PDB entry 3AVB | X-ray diffraction, 1.85 A resolution | chains A and B of the 4 polymer chains in the assembly

== Chain A (and B) ==
Molecule: Integrase
Organism: Human immunodeficiency virus type 1
Notes: fragment: CCD domain; chain B of this document is another copy of the same molecule, construct and numbering; everything in this record applies to it too
Reference sequence: P12497 (POL_HV1N5); residues 50-212 here correspond to UniProt positions 1197-1359 (UniProt number = residue number + 1147)
Chain sequence (183 residues; numbered 30 to 212; the number before each row is that of its first residue):
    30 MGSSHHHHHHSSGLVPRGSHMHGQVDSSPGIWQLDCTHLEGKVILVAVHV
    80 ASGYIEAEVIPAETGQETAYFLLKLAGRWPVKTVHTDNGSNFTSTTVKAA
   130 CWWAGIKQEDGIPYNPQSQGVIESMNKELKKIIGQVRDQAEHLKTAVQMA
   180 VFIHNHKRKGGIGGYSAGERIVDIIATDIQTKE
Not modelled in the structure: 30-55, 189-192, 210-212 (chain B: 30-56, 189-192, 210-212)
Differences from the reference sequence: expression tag (30-49); engineered mutation Ser56 (Cys1203 in P12497), Asp139 (Phe1286 in P12497), His185 (Phe1332 in P12497)
Swiss-Prot annotation at these positions:
  - binding site (Mg(2+)): Asp64, Asp116, Glu152

== How chain A and chain B interact ==
Pairs across the interface (63; chain A residue first):
  Tyr83(A) - Arg107(B)  hydrogen bond (side chain-backbone)
  Glu85(A) - Arg107(B)  salt bridge
  Ala86(A) - Arg107(B)  hydrogen bond (backbone-side chain)
  Glu87(A) - Tyr99(B)
  Glu87(A) - Lys103(B)  salt bridge
  Glu87(A) - Arg107(B)  salt bridge
  Tyr99(A) - Glu87(B)
  Tyr99(A) - Lys173(B)
  Tyr99(A) - Thr174(B)
  Tyr99(A) - Gln177(B)
  Leu102(A) - Thr174(B)
  Leu102(A) - Gln177(B)
  Lys103(A) - Glu87(B)  salt bridge
  Lys103(A) - Lys103(B)
  Lys103(A) - Gln177(B)
  Ala105(A) - Phe181(B)
  Ala105(A) - His185(B)  hydrogen bond (backbone-side chain)
  Gly106(A) - Phe181(B)
  Gly106(A) - Asn184(B)  hydrogen bond (backbone-side chain)
  Arg107(A) - Tyr83(B)  hydrogen bond (backbone-side chain)
  Arg107(A) - Glu85(B)  salt bridge
  Arg107(A) - Ala86(B)  hydrogen bond (side chain-backbone)
  Arg107(A) - Glu87(B)  salt bridge
  Arg107(A) - Trp108(B)
  Arg107(A) - Gln177(B)  hydrogen bond
  Arg107(A) - Val180(B)
  Trp108(A) - Arg107(B)
  Trp108(A) - Trp108(B)  hydrophobic
  Trp132(A) - Gln168(B)  hydrogen bond
  Trp132(A) - Met178(B)
  Trp132(A) - Phe181(B)  hydrophobic
  Trp132(A) - Ile182(B)  hydrophobic
  Ala133(A) - Phe181(B)
  Gln168(A) - Trp132(B)  hydrogen bond
  Lys173(A) - Tyr99(B)
  Thr174(A) - Tyr99(B)
  Thr174(A) - Leu102(B)
  Gln177(A) - Tyr99(B)
  Gln177(A) - Leu102(B)
  Gln177(A) - Lys103(B)
  Gln177(A) - Arg107(B)  hydrogen bond
  Met178(A) - Trp132(B)  hydrophobic
  Val180(A) - Arg107(B)
  Phe181(A) - Ala105(B)
  Phe181(A) - Gly106(B)
  Phe181(A) - Trp132(B)  hydrophobic
  Phe181(A) - Ala133(B)
  Ile182(A) - Trp132(B)  hydrophobic
  Asn184(A) - Gly106(B)  hydrogen bond (side chain-backbone)
  His185(A) - Ala105(B)
  Glu198(A) - Ile208(B)
  Val201(A) - Val201(B)
  Val201(A) - Ile204(B)  hydrophobic
  Val201(A) - Ala205(B)
  Asp202(A) - Ala205(B)
  Asp202(A) - Gln209(B)  hydrogen bond
  Ile204(A) - Val201(B)  hydrophobic
  Ala205(A) - Val201(B)
  Ala205(A) - Asp202(B)
  Ala205(A) - Ala205(B)  hydrophobic
  Ile208(A) - Glu198(B)
  Ile208(A) - Asp202(B)
  Gln209(A) - Asp202(B)  hydrogen bond
Interface residues without a listed pair, chain A (32 interface residues in all): Val165, Tyr194
Interface residues without a listed pair, chain B (32 interface residues in all): Val165, Tyr194

== Overview ==
The chain A/chain B interface involves 32 residues from each chain; the contacts include 13 hydrogen bonds and
6 salt bridges. Polar pairs include Glu85(A)-Arg107(B), Glu87(A)-Lys103(B) and Glu87(A)-Arg107(B). UniProt
lists 3 Mg2+-binding residues on chain A.
Chain A and chain B are both Integrase (Human immunodeficiency virus type 1); the structure, Crystal
structures of novel allosteric peptide inhibitors of HIV integrase in the LEDGF binding site, was determined
by X-ray diffraction, deposited together with 3AV9, 3AVA, 3AVC, 3AVF, 3AVG, 3AVH and 6 further entries.
